2WTD - chain A; structure by X-ray diffraction, 2.75 A resolution.

Chain A:
Protein: Serine/threonine-protein kinase CHK2
From: Homo sapiens
Notes: EC 2.7.11.1; fragment: kinase domain, residues 210-531
UniProtKB: O96017 (CHK2_HUMAN); residue numbers follow UniProt; this construct covers 210-531
Chain sequence (329 residues; each row starts with the number of its first residue):
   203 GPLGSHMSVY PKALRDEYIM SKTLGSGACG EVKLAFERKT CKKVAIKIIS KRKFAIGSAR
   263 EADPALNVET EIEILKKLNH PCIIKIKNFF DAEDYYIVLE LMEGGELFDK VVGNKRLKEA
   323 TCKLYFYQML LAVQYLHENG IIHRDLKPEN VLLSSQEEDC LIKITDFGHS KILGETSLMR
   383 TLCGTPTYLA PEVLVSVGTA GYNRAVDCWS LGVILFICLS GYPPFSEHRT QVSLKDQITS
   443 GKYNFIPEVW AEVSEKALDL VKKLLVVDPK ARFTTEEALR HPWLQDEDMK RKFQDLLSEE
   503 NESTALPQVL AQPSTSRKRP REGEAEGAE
Not modelled in the structure: 203-209, 229-232, 254-265, 376-377, 513-531
Ligand contacts: ZZK (4-[2-amino-5-(1,3-benzodioxol-4-yl)pyridin-3-yl]benzamide): Leu226, Val234, Ala247, Lys249, Glu273, Ile286, Leu301, Glu302, Leu303, Met304, Glu305, Gly307, Glu308, Asn352, Leu354, Thr367, Asp368

In short:
Ligands of chain A: compound ZZK.
Chain A is Serine/threonine-protein kinase CHK2 (Homo sapiens); the structure, Crystal structure of Chk2 in
complex with an inhibitor, was determined by X-ray diffraction together with 2WTC, 2WTI and 2WTJ from the same
study.
